8HN1 - chains A and D of the 3 polymer chains in the assembly; structure by electron microscopy, 2.90 A resolution.

Chain A:
Name: Alpha-1A adrenergic receptor
Organism: Homo sapiens
UniProtKB: P35348 (ADA1A_HUMAN); aligned to UniProt positions 1-371 over residues 1-371
Amino-acid sequence (346 residues; each row starts with the number of its first residue; note: 40 numbers in that range are skipped by the numbering (no residue carries them; nothing is unmodelled there); numbers below 1 keep their minus sign (Asp-7 is residue -7)):
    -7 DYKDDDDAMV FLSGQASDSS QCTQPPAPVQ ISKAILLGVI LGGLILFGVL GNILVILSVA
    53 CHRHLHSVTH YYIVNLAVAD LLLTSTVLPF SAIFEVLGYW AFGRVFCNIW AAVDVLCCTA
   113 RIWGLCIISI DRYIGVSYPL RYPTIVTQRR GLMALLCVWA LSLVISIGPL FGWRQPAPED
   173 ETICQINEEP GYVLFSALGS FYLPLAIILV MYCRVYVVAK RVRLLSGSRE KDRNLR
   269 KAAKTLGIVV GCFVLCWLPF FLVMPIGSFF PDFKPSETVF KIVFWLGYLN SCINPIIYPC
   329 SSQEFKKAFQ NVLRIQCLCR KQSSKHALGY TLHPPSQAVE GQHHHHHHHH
Not modelled in the structure: -7 to 23, 344-378
Differences from the reference sequence: expression tag (-7 to 0, 372-378); conflict Gln7 (Asn in P35348), Gln13 (Asn in P35348), Gln22 (Asn in P35348), Arg113 (Ser in P35348), Trp115 (Met in P35348), Ser218 (Lys263 in P35348), Gly219 (Phe264 in P35348); insertion (224-228)
Disulfide bonds: Cys99-Cys176
Swiss-Prot annotation at these positions:
  - motif: Lys334 to Lys349 (Nuclear localization signal)
  - lipidation: Cys345 (S-palmitoyl cysteine)

Chain D:
Name: Nb6
Organism: Lama glama
Amino-acid sequence (133 residues; row label = number of the first residue in the row):
     1 MAQVQLQESG GGLVQAGESL RLSCAASGTI FRLYDMGWYR RVSGNQRELV ASITSGGSTK
    61 YGDSVKGRFT ISRDNAKNTV YLQMSSLKPE DTAVYYCNAE YRTGIWEELL DGWGQGTQVT
   121 VSSHHHHHHE PEA
Not modelled in the structure: 1-2, 41-46, 120-133
Disulfide bonds: Cys24-Cys97

Interface between chain A and chain D:
Pairs across the interface (21):
  Tyr204(A) - Trp106(D)
  Tyr208(A) - Ile105(D)  hydrophobic
  Tyr208(A) - Trp106(D)  hydrophobic
  Ala211(A) - Trp106(D)  hydrophobic
  Lys212(A) - Phe31(D)
  Lys212(A) - Arg32(D)  hydrogen bond (backbone-side chain)
  Val214(A) - Tyr34(D)
  Arg215(A) - Tyr34(D)
  Arg215(A) - Glu100(D)  salt bridge
  Arg215(A) - Arg102(D)  hydrogen bond (backbone-side chain)
  Arg215(A) - Leu109(D)
  Arg221(A) - Leu109(D)  hydrogen bond (side chain-backbone)
  Arg221(A) - Leu110(D)
  Asp224(A) - Arg102(D)  salt bridge
  Arg225(A) - Glu108(D)  salt bridge
  Arg228(A) - Arg102(D)
  Arg228(A) - Ile105(D)  hydrogen bond (side chain-backbone)
  Arg228(A) - Trp106(D)
  Arg228(A) - Glu107(D)
  Ala271(A) - Trp106(D)  hydrophobic
  Lys272(A) - Trp106(D)
Interface residues without a listed pair, chain A (15 interface residues in all): Val207, Arg213, Leu216
Interface residues without a listed pair, chain D (12 interface residues in all): Asp35

In short:
15 residues of chain A and 12 residues of chain D are in contact; the contacts include 4 hydrogen bonds and 3
salt bridges. Polar contacts include Arg215(A)-Glu100(D), Asp224(A)-Arg102(D) and Arg225(A)-Glu108(D).
Chain A is Alpha-1A adrenergic receptor (Homo sapiens) and chain D is Nb6 (Lama glama); the structure, Cryo-EM
structure of AdTx1-alpha1AAR-Nb6, was determined by electron microscopy.
